Entry 7H2C (X-ray diffraction, 1.40 A resolution); this record covers chains A and B.

== Chain A ==
Protein: Serine protease subunit NS2B
Organism: Zika virus
UniProtKB: Q32ZE1 (POLG_ZIKV); residues 46-89 here correspond to UniProt positions 1414-1457 (UniProt number = residue number + 1368)
Amino-acid sequence (46 residues; row label = number of the first residue in the row):
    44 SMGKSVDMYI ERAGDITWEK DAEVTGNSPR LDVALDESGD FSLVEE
Unresolved in the structure: 44-49, 89
Sequence notes: expression tag (44-45)
Small-molecule neighbours: Z1328968520 (J4Q; 4-[(2-methylsulfonylimidazol-1-yl)methyl]-1,3-thiazole): Glu66, Thr68, Gly69

== Chain B ==
Protein: Serine protease NS3
Organism: Zika virus
Notes: EC 3.4.21.91, 3.6.1.15, 3.6.4.13
UniProtKB: Q32ZE1 (POLG_ZIKV); residues 11-177 here correspond to UniProt positions 1509-1675 (UniProt number = residue number + 1498)
Amino-acid sequence (168 residues; row label = number of the first residue in the row):
    10 MKEVKKGETT DGVYRVMTRR LLGSTQVGVG VMQEGVFHTM WHVTKGAALR SGEGRLDPYW
    70 GDVKQDLVSY CGPWKLDAAW DGLSEVQLLA VPPGERAKNI QTLPGIFKTK DGDIGAVALD
   130 YPAGTSGSPI LDKCGRVIGL YGNGVVIKNG SYVSAITQGK REEETPVE
Unresolved in the structure: 10-15, 172-177
Sequence notes: initiating methionine (10); conflict Lys107 (Arg1605 in Q32ZE1)
UniProt features mapped onto this chain:
  - active site (Charge relay system): His51, Asp75, Ser135
Small-molecule neighbours:
  - Z1328968520 (J4Q; 4-[(2-methylsulfonylimidazol-1-yl)methyl]-1,3-thiazole), molecule 1: Glu104, Asp129, Tyr130, Pro131
  - Z1328968520 (J4Q), molecule 2: Lys107, Ala127, Leu128, Asp129, Tyr130
  - Z1328968520 (J4Q), molecule 3: Tyr130, Pro131, Ala132, Ser135, Tyr150, Gly151, Val155, Tyr161

== Chain A / chain B interface ==
Contacting residue pairs (94):
  Asp50(A) - Ala57(B)
  Met51(A) - Met26(B)
  Met51(A) - Val36(B)  hydrophobic
  Met51(A) - Val52(B)
  Met51(A) - Thr53(B)
  Met51(A) - Leu58(B)
  Met51(A) - Arg59(B)  hydrogen bond (backbone-backbone)
  Tyr52(A) - Arg24(B)
  Tyr52(A) - Val25(B)
  Tyr52(A) - Met26(B)  hydrogen bond (backbone-backbone)
  Tyr52(A) - Arg28(B)  hydrogen bond
  Tyr52(A) - Ser33(B)  hydrogen bond
  Tyr52(A) - Arg59(B)
  Ile53(A) - Tyr23(B)  hydrophobic
  Ile53(A) - Arg24(B)
  Ile53(A) - Met41(B)  hydrophobic
  Ile53(A) - Arg59(B)  hydrogen bond (backbone-backbone)
  Ile53(A) - Ser60(B)
  Ile53(A) - Leu65(B)  hydrophobic
  Glu54(A) - Tyr23(B)
  Glu54(A) - Arg24(B)  hydrogen bond (backbone-backbone)
  Arg55(A) - Glu17(B)
  Arg55(A) - Thr19(B)
  Arg55(A) - Asp20(B)  hydrogen bond (side chain-backbone)
  Arg55(A) - Val22(B)
  Arg55(A) - Tyr23(B)
  Ala56(A) - Val22(B)  hydrogen bond (backbone-backbone)
  Ala56(A) - Val100(B)  hydrophobic
  Ala56(A) - Ala106(B)
  Gly57(A) - Gly21(B)
  Gly57(A) - Val22(B)  hydrogen bond (backbone-backbone)
  Asp58(A) - Leu98(B)
  Ile59(A) - Gly21(B)
  Ile59(A) - Val22(B)
  Ile59(A) - Val40(B)  hydrophobic
  Ile59(A) - Leu98(B)  hydrophobic
  Ile59(A) - Leu140(B)  hydrophobic
  Ile59(A) - Gly144(B)
  Ile59(A) - Val146(B)  hydrophobic
  Thr60(A) - Asn108(B)  hydrogen bond (backbone-side chain)
  Thr60(A) - Leu140(B)
  Trp61(A) - Glu94(B)
  Trp61(A) - Val95(B)
  Trp61(A) - Gln96(B)
  Trp61(A) - Gln110(B)
  Trp61(A) - Leu140(B)
  Trp61(A) - Asp141(B)
  Trp61(A) - Lys142(B)
  Glu62(A) - Gln96(B)  hydrogen bond (backbone-side chain)
  Glu62(A) - Asn108(B)
  Ala65(A) - Gln96(B)
  Ala65(A) - Asn108(B)
  Glu66(A) - Ile109(B)
  Glu66(A) - Gln110(B)  hydrogen bond (backbone-backbone)
  Val67(A) - Glu94(B)
  Val67(A) - Gln110(B)
  Thr68(A) - Ile109(B)
  Thr68(A) - Gln110(B)  hydrogen bond (backbone-backbone)
  Thr68(A) - Thr111(B)  hydrogen bond (backbone-side chain)
  Thr68(A) - Leu128(B)
  Gly69(A) - Thr111(B)
  Gly69(A) - Ala127(B)
  Asn70(A) - Leu112(B)
  Asn70(A) - Ala127(B)
  Ser71(A) - Leu112(B)  hydrogen bond (side chain-backbone)
  Ser71(A) - Pro113(B)
  Ser71(A) - Gly114(B)
  Pro72(A) - Gly114(B)
  Pro72(A) - Ile115(B)  hydrogen bond (backbone-backbone)
  Pro72(A) - Ala127(B)
  Arg73(A) - Ile115(B)
  Arg73(A) - Lys117(B)
  Leu74(A) - Ile115(B)  hydrogen bond (backbone-backbone)
  Leu74(A) - Phe116(B)
  Leu74(A) - Lys117(B)  hydrogen bond (backbone-backbone)
  Leu74(A) - Ile156(B)  hydrophobic
  Asp75(A) - Lys117(B)
  Val76(A) - Phe116(B)  hydrophobic
  Val76(A) - Lys117(B)  hydrogen bond (backbone-backbone)
  Val76(A) - Thr118(B)
  Leu78(A) - Lys73(B)
  Asp79(A) - Lys73(B)
  Glu80(A) - Lys73(B)
  Ser81(A) - Val72(B)
  Gly82(A) - Val72(B)
  Gly82(A) - Lys73(B)
  Gly82(A) - Asn152(B)  hydrogen bond (backbone-side chain)
  Phe84(A) - Phe116(B)  hydrophobic
  Phe84(A) - Asn152(B)
  Phe84(A) - Gly153(B)
  Phe84(A) - Val154(B)  hydrophobic
  Phe84(A) - Ala164(B)  hydrophobic
  Ser85(A) - Val154(B)
  Leu86(A) - Val155(B)
Other interface residues (no listed pair), chain A (34 interface residues in all): Glu88
Other interface residues (no listed pair), chain B (59 interface residues in all): Thr27, Phe46, Ile123, Pro138, Lys157, Val162

== Overview ==
Chain A and chain B form an interface of 34 and 59 residues respectively; the contacts include 20 hydrogen
bonds. Polar contacts include Tyr52(A)-Arg28(B), Tyr52(A)-Ser33(B) and Arg55(A)-Asp20(B). One Z1328968520
molecule is bound between chain A and chain B.
Here chain A is Serine protease subunit NS2B and chain B is Serine protease NS3, both from Zika virus. Entry
7H2C (PanDDA analysis group deposition -- Crystal Structure of ZIKV NS2B-NS3 protease in complex with
Z1328968520) was determined by X-ray diffraction.
